2A1B - chains A and B of the 6 polymer chains in the assembly; structure by X-ray diffraction, 2.90 A resolution.

# Chain A (and B)
Molecule: Carbon dioxide concentrating mechanism protein ccmK homolog 2
From: Synechocystis sp
Notes: chain B of this document is another copy of the same molecule, construct and numbering; everything in this record applies to it too
UniProtKB: P72761 (CCMK2_SYNY3); residues 2-103 here correspond to UniProt positions 1-102 (UniProt number = residue number - 1)
Amino-acid sequence (116 residues; numbered 1 to 116; the number before each row is that of its first residue):
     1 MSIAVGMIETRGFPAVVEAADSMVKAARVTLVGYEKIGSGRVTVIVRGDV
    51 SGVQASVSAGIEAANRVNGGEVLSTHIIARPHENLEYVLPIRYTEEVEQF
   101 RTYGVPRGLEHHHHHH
Not modelled in the structure: 1, 103-116
Construct notes: initiating methionine (1); engineered mutation G52 (Glu51 in P72761); expression tag (104-116)
From the paper describing this entry:
  - self-association interface (contacts with another copy of this molecule); pairs are residue here / residue on that copy: K36-K36, K36

# Interface between chain A and chain B
Residue-residue contacts - 58 pairs, chain A then chain B:
  R11(A) - R41(B)
  G12(A) - E9(B)
  G12(A) - R41(B)
  F13(A) - E9(B)
  F13(A) - E35(B)
  F13(A) - I37(B)  hydrophobic
  F13(A) - T43(B)
  F13(A) - I45(B)  hydrophobic
  F13(A) - P90(B)
  P14(A) - M7(B)  hydrophobic
  P14(A) - E9(B)
  P14(A) - T43(B)
  P14(A) - S74(B)
  V17(A) - M7(B)  hydrophobic
  V17(A) - L85(B)
  V17(A) - L89(B)  hydrophobic
  E18(A) - H76(B)  salt bridge
  E18(A) - I78(B)
  A20(A) - L85(B)  hydrophobic
  D21(A) - I78(B)
  D21(A) - P81(B)
  D21(A) - H82(B)  hydrogen bond (side chain-backbone)
  D21(A) - L85(B)
  V24(A) - H82(B)  hydrogen bond (backbone-side chain)
  V24(A) - N84(B)
  K25(A) - I78(B)
  K25(A) - R80(B)  hydrogen bond (side chain-backbone)
  K25(A) - P81(B)
  K25(A) - H82(B)
  T30(A) - N84(B)
  L31(A) - N84(B)  hydrogen bond (backbone-side chain)
  L31(A) - L85(B)  hydrophobic
  L31(A) - V88(B)  hydrophobic
  G33(A) - V88(B)
  Y34(A) - E35(B)  hydrogen bond
  Y34(A) - V88(B)
  Y34(A) - L89(B)  hydrophobic
  K36(A) - E35(B)  salt bridge
  K36(A) - K36(B)  hydrogen bond (side chain-backbone)
  S39(A) - I37(B)
  S39(A) - G38(B)
  S39(A) - S39(B)
  G40(A) - I37(B)  hydrogen bond (backbone-backbone)
  G40(A) - G38(B)  hydrogen bond (backbone-backbone)
  G40(A) - S39(B)
  G40(A) - R41(B)
  V42(A) - I37(B)  hydrophobic
  V67(A) - T75(B)
  V67(A) - H76(B)
  N68(A) - L73(B)
  N68(A) - S74(B)
  N68(A) - T75(B)  hydrogen bond (side chain-backbone)
  N68(A) - H76(B)
  G69(A) - S74(B)
  E95(A) - Y87(B)
  Q99(A) - F100(B)
  T102(A) - F100(B)
  T102(A) - R101(B)
Other interface residues (no listed pair), chain A (28 interface residues in all): V29, V32, G38, R41
Other interface residues (no listed pair), chain B (27 interface residues in all): I91

# Summary
28 residues of chain A face 27 of chain B across their interface; the contacts include 9 hydrogen bonds and 2
salt bridges. Polar pairs include E18(A)-H76(B), K36(A)-E35(B) and D21(A)-H82(B). The paper reports a
self-association interface involving K36(A).
Chain A and chain B are both Carbon dioxide concentrating mechanism protein ccmK homolog 2 (Synechocystis sp);
the structure, Carboxysome shell protein ccmK2, was determined by X-ray diffraction, deposited together with
2A10 and 2A18.
